3QT1 - chains A and B of the 12 polymer chains in the assembly; structure by X-ray diffraction, 4.30 A resolution (low resolution: residue-level contacts below are approximate; hydrogen-bond / salt-bridge calls are withheld).

== Chain A ==
Protein: DNA-directed RNA polymerase II subunit RPB1
From: Saccharomyces cerevisiae
Notes: EC 2.7.7.6
Reference sequence: P04050 (RPB1_YEAST); residue numbers follow UniProt; this construct covers 1-1733
Amino-acid sequence (1733 residues; row label = number of the first residue in the row):
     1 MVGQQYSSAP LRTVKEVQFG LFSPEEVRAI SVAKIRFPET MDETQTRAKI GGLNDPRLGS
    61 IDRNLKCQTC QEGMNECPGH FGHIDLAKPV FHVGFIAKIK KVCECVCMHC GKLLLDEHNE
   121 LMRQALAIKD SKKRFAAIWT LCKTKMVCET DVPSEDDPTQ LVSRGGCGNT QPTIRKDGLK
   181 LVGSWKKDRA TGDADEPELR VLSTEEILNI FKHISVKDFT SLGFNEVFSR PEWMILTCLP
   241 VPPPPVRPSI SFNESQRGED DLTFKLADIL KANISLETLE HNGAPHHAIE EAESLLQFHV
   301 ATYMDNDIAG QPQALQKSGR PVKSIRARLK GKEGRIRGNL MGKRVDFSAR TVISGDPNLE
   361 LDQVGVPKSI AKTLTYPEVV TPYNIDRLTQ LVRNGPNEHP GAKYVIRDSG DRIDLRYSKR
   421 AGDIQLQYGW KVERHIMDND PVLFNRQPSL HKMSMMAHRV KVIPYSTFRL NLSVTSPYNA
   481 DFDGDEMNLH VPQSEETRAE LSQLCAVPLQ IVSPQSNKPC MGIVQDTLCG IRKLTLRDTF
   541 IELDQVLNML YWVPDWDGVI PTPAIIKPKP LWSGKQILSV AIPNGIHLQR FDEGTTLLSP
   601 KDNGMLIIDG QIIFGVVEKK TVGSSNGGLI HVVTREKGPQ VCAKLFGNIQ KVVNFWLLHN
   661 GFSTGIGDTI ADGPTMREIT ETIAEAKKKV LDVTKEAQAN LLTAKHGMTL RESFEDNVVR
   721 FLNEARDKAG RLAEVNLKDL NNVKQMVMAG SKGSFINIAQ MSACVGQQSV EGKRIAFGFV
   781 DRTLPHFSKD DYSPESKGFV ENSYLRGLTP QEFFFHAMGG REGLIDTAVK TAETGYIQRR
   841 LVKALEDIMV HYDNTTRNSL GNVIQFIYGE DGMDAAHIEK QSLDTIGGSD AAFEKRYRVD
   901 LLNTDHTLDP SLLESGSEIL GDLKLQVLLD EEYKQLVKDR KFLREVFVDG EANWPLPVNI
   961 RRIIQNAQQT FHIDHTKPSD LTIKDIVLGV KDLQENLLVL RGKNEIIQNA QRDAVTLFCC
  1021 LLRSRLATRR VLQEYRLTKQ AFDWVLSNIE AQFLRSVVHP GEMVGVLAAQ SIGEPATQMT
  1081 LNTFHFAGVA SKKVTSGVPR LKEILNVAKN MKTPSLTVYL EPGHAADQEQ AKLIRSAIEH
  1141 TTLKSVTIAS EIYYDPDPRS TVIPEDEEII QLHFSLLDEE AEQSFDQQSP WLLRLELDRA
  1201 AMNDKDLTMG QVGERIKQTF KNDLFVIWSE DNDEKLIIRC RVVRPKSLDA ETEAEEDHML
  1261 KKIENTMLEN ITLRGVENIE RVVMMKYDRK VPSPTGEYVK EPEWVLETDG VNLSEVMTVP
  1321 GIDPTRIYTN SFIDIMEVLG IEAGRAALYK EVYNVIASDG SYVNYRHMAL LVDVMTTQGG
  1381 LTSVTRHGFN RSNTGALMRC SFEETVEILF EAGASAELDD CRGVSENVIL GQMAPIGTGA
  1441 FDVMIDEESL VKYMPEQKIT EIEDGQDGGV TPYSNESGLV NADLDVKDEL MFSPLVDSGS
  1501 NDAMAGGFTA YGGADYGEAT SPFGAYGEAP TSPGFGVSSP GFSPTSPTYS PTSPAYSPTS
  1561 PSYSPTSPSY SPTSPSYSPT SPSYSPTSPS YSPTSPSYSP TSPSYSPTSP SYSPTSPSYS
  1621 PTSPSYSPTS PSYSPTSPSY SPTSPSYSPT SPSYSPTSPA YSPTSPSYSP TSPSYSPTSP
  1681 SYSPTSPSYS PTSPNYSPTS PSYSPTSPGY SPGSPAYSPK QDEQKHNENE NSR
Unresolved in the structure: 1, 187-194, 1082-1091, 1176-1186, 1245-1253, 1456-1733
Bound ions: Zn2+ site 1: C67, C70, C77, H80; Zn2+ site 2: C107, C110, C148, C167; Mg2+: D481, D483
Curated features (UniProtKB/Swiss-Prot):
  - region: P248 to D260 (Lid loop), N306 to K323 (Rudder loop), P810 to E822 (Bridging helix)
  - binding site (Zn(2+)): C67, C70, C77, H80, C107, C110, C148, C167
  - binding site (Mg(2+)): D481, D483, D485
  - modified residue: T1471 (Phosphothreonine)
  - cross-link (Glycyl lysine isopeptide (Lys-Gly)): K695 (interchain with G-Cter in ubiquitin), K1246 (interchain with G-Cter in ubiquitin), K1350 (interchain with G-Cter in ubiquitin)
  - natural variant: S1653 to P1659 (deletion: In strain: A364A)
  - mutagenesis: K1246 (K1246R: Impairs ubiquitination during transcription stress)

== Chain B ==
Protein: DNA-directed RNA polymerase II subunit RPB2
From: Saccharomyces cerevisiae
Notes: EC 2.7.7.6
Reference sequence: P08518 (RPB2_YEAST); numbering as in UniProt (aligned over 1-1224)
Amino-acid sequence (1224 residues; each row starts with the number of its first residue):
     1 MSDLANSEKY YDEDPYGFED ESAPITAEDS WAVISAFFRE KGLVSQQLDS FNQFVDYTLQ
    61 DIICEDSTLI LEQLAQHTTE SDNISRKYEI SFGKIYVTKP MVNESDGVTH ALYPQEARLR
   121 NLTYSSGLFV DVKKRTYEAI DVPGRELKYE LIAEESEDDS ESGKVFIGRL PIMLRSKNCY
   181 LSEATESDLY KLKECPFDMG GYFIINGSEK VLIAQERSAG NIVQVFKKAA PSPISHVAEI
   241 RSALEKGSRF ISTLQVKLYG REGSSARTIK ATLPYIKQDI PIVIIFRALG IIPDGEILEH
   301 ICYDVNDWQM LEMLKPCVED GFVIQDRETA LDFIGRRGTA LGIKKEKRIQ YAKDILQKEF
   361 LPHITQLEGF ESRKAFFLGY MINRLLLCAL DRKDQDDRDH FGKKRLDLAG PLLAQLFKTL
   421 FKKLTKDIFR YMQRTVEEAH DFNMKLAINA KTITSGLKYA LATGNWGEQK KAMSSRAGVS
   481 QVLNRYTYSS TLSHLRRTNT PIGRDGKLAK PRQLHNTHWG LVCPAETPEG QACGLVKNLS
   541 LMSCISVGTD PMPIITFLSE WGMEPLEDYV PHQSPDATRV FVNGVWHGVH RNPARLMETL
   601 RTLRRKGDIN PEVSMIRDIR EKELKIFTDA GRVYRPLFIV EDDESLGHKE LKVRKGHIAK
   661 LMATEYQDIE GGFEDVEEYT WSSLLNEGLV EYIDAEEEES ILIAMQPEDL EPAEANEEND
   721 LDVDPAKRIR VSHHATTFTH CEIHPSMILG VAASIIPFPD HNQSPRNTYQ SAMGKQAMGV
   781 FLTNYNVRMD TMANILYYPQ KPLGTTRAME YLKFRELPAG QNAIVAIACY SGYNQEDSMI
   841 MNQSSIDRGL FRSLFFRSYM DQEKKYGMSI TETFEKPQRT NTLRMKHGTY DKLDDDGLIA
   901 PGVRVSGEDV IIGKTTPISP DEEELGQRTA YHSKRDASTP LRSTENGIVD QVLVTTNQDG
   961 LKFVKVRVRT TKIPQIGDKF ASRHGQKGTI GITYRREDMP FTAEGIVPDL IINPHAIPSR
  1021 MTVAHLIECL LSKVAALSGN EGDASPFTDI TVEGISKLLR EHGYQSRGFE VMYNGHTGKK
  1081 LMAQIFFGPT YYQRLRHMVD DKIHARARGP MQVLTRQPVE GRSRDGGLRF GEMERDCMIA
  1141 HGAASFLKER LMEASDAFRV HICGICGLMT VIAKLNHNQF ECKGCDNKID IYQIHIPYAA
  1201 KLLFQELMAM NITPRLYTDR SRDF
Unresolved in the structure: 1-19, 71-89, 135-163, 337-344, 438-445, 470-471, 503-507, 669-677, 716-721, 881-883, 920-932
Bound ions: Zn2+: C1163, C1166, C1182, C1185

== Interface between chain A and chain B ==
Residue-residue contacts - 395 pairs, chain A then chain B:
  V2(A) with A1157(B); F1158(B); R1159(B)
  G3(A) with R1159(B)
  Q4(A) with R1159(B)
  Q5(A) with R1159(B); L1175(B); N1176(B)
  Y6(A) with R1159(B)
  S7(A) with R1159(B); H1161(B); L1175(B); Q1193(B)
  S8(A) with N1178(B); F1180(B)
  A9(A) with H1161(B); Q1193(B)
  P10(A) with I1191(B); Y1192(B); Q1193(B)
  L11(A) with Q1193(B); H1195(B)
  R12(A) with Y1192(B); Q1193(B); T1218(B)
  T13(A) with Y1217(B); T1218(B)
  V14(A) with L1216(B); Y1217(B)
  K15(A) with Y1217(B); T1218(B); D1219(B); R1220(B)
  E16(A) with R1215(B); L1216(B); Y1217(B); D1219(B); R1220(B); S1221(B); R1222(B)
  V17(A) with R1215(B); L1216(B)
  Q18(A) with T1213(B); P1214(B); R1215(B)
  F19(A) with T1213(B); P1214(B)
  G20(A) with I1212(B); T1213(B)
  L21(A) with N1211(B); I1212(B); T1213(B)
  F22(A) with M1208(B); N1211(B); T1213(B)
  E26(A) with C1166(B); L1168(B)
  A29(A) with K1183(B)
  I30(A) with L1168(B); M1208(B)
  Q68(A) with I1172(B)
  T69(A) with K1174(B)
  C70(A) with A1173(B)
  E72(A) with A1173(B); K1174(B); L1175(B)
  N75(A) with R1116(B)
  E76(A) with F1158(B); R1159(B); L1175(B)
  P78(A) with K1201(B); Q1205(B)
  G79(A) with K1201(B); Q1205(B)
  F81(A) with Q1205(B); M1208(B)
  H92(A) with M1210(B); N1211(B)
  F95(A) with I1212(B)
  F228(A) with R1215(B)
  W233(A) with N1211(B)
  P240(A) with M1208(B); A1209(B); N1211(B)
  P242(A) with A1209(B)
  P245(A) with L1114(B); Y1198(B); K1201(B)
  V246(A) with L1114(B)
  P248(A) with L1114(B)
  F252(A) with R935(B)
  N253(A) with R884(B); R935(B)
  E254(A) with R935(B)
  S255(A) with I918(B)
  Y303(A) with A1209(B)
  M304(A) with M1210(B)
  I325(A) with A1209(B); M1210(B)
  R328(A) with E1206(B)
  L329(A) with L1207(B)
  R335(A) with L1202(B); E1206(B)
  I336(A) with L1203(B)
  R337(A) with E1132(B)
  G338(A) with R1129(B)
  N339(A) with Q1117(B)
  L340(A) with A1199(B); A1200(B)
  M341(A) with G1131(B); E1132(B); R1135(B)
  G342(A) with R1129(B); F1130(B); G1131(B)
  K343(A) with Q1117(B); R1129(B); F1130(B); L1151(B); S1155(B); D1156(B); P1197(B)
  R344(A) with P1118(B); V1119(B); E1120(B); G1127(B); L1128(B); R1129(B); S1155(B)
  V345(A) with P1118(B); G1127(B); L1128(B); R1150(B); A1154(B); S1155(B)
  D346(A) with R1106(B); R1108(B); R1150(B); A1154(B)
  F347(A) with R1106(B); A1107(B); R1108(B); R1150(B)
  S348(A) with A1105(B); R1106(B); L1128(B)
  A349(A) with H1104(B); A1105(B); L1128(B)
  R350(A) with I1103(B); H1104(B); L1128(B)
  T351(A) with I1103(B)
  V352(A) with G977(B); V1099(B); K1102(B)
  G355(A) with Y833(B)
  D356(A) with Y833(B)
  P357(A) with S831(B); G832(B); Y833(B)
  N358(A) with Y833(B)
  S369(A) with I1103(B)
  I370(A) with A1105(B)
  T373(A) with A1105(B); A1107(B)
  L374(A) with A1105(B)
  T375(A) with A1107(B)
  R412(A) with R1108(B)
  E433(A) with R1108(B)
  L443(A) with F1146(B)
  Q447(A) with R1129(B); E1134(B)
  S449(A) with M1133(B); E1134(B); C1137(B)
  H451(A) with C1137(B)
  K452(A) with A1140(B); H1141(B)
  M455(A) with E1134(B); C1137(B); M1138(B); H1141(B)
  Y465(A) with I976(B)
  S466(A) with Q975(B); V1099(B); D1100(B); I1103(B)
  T467(A) with I976(B); G977(B)
  R469(A) with Y833(B); I976(B); G991(B)
  L472(A) with Q835(B)
  T475(A) with E836(B)
  D481(A) with E836(B)
  F482(A) with Q835(B); E836(B); S838(B); G988(B); T989(B)
  D483(A) with K979(B); K987(B)
  G484(A) with T989(B)
  E486(A) with K1102(B)
  N488(A) with L1128(B); R1129(B)
  H490(A) with F1130(B); R1150(B)
  V491(A) with R1150(B)
  P492(A) with E1149(B)
  Q493(A) with E1149(B)
  S494(A) with E1149(B)
  T497(A) with F1146(B); E1149(B)
  E500(A) with A1143(B); A1144(B); S1145(B); F1146(B)
  L501(A) with F1146(B)
  L504(A) with H1141(B)
  C505(A) with H1141(B)
  Q510(A) with H1141(B)
  Q525(A) with Q835(B); E836(B); N1013(B); H1015(B)
  D526(A) with C829(B); G832(B); Q835(B); N1013(B); H1015(B)
  T527(A) with Q835(B)
  C529(A) with H1015(B)
  L658(A) with Y830(B); S831(B); N1074(B); L1081(B)
  H659(A) with N1074(B); K1080(B); L1081(B)
  N660(A) with L1081(B); M1082(B); A1083(B)
  G661(A) with L1081(B); A1083(B)
  F662(A) with A828(B); C829(B); A1083(B)
  S663(A) with I827(B); Q1084(B); I1085(B); F1086(B)
  T664(A) with P1014(B); L1026(B)
  G665(A) with F1069(B); F1086(B)
  I666(A) with V1023(B); L1026(B); I1027(B); L1030(B); R1067(B); F1086(B)
  D668(A) with F1069(B)
  T680(A) with I729(B)
  M746(A) with H1015(B); P1018(B)
  S751(A) with H1015(B)
  K752(A) with H1015(B); S1019(B)
  N757(A) with P1018(B); M1021(B)
  Q760(A) with M1021(B)
  M761(A) with M1021(B); V1023(B)
  A776(A) with N516(B)
  G778(A) with D397(B); H515(B); N516(B)
  F779(A) with N516(B); T517(B); E699(B)
  V780(A) with R620(B); E699(B)
  D781(A) with R620(B)
  R782(A) with E698(B); E699(B); S700(B); I701(B)
  T783(A) with N516(B)
  L784(A) with N516(B)
  P785(A) with I703(B)
  H786(A) with W519(B); L702(B); I703(B); M705(B); E742(B)
  F787(A) with L702(B)
  K789(A) with R620(B)
  E795(A) with V731(B)
  E801(A) with I729(B)
  N802(A) with R728(B); I729(B)
  Y804(A) with H761(B); Q763(B)
  L805(A) with H761(B); V1052(B)
  R806(A) with P725(B); K727(B); R728(B); I729(B); H761(B)
  G807(A) with R728(B); D760(B); H761(B)
  L808(A) with R728(B); D760(B); F1047(B)
  T809(A) with I729(B); R730(B)
  P810(A) with W519(B); M705(B); R730(B); P745(B); F1047(B)
  Q811(A) with M705(B)
  F813(A) with P759(B); D760(B); N767(B); F1047(B)
  F814(A) with L514(B); H515(B); W519(B)
  A817(A) with P524(B); S764(B)
  M818(A) with L514(B)
  R821(A) with R512(B); Q513(B); L514(B); P524(B); T527(B); G534(B); K537(B)
  L824(A) with C533(B); P765(B)
  I825(A) with R512(B); Q513(B)
  A828(A) with G530(B)
  V829(A) with L508(B)
  R839(A) with E1132(B)
  V842(A) with D1136(B)
  K843(A) with R1135(B)
  E846(A) with R1135(B)
  L860(A) with F1224(B)
  M1063(A) with I1139(B)
  V1066(A) with D1136(B); I1139(B)
  Q1070(A) with C1137(B); A1140(B)
  K1144(A) with E262(B)
  H1258(A) with E319(B)
  N1265(A) with G263(B); S264(B); S265(B)
  E1269(A) with E262(B); G263(B)
  V1406(A) with M1210(B)
  L1409(A) with L1207(B); I1212(B)
  F1410(A) with M1210(B); I1212(B)
  G1413(A) with I1212(B)
  L1418(A) with R1222(B)
  D1420(A) with R1220(B); R1222(B)
  R1422(A) with F1224(B)
  V1424(A) with I1139(B)
  S1425(A) with R1135(B)
  I1429(A) with P1197(B); A1200(B)
  L1430(A) with H1195(B); P1197(B); F1204(B)
  G1431(A) with K1148(B); M1152(B); P1197(B)
  M1433(A) with A1144(B); S1145(B)
  A1434(A) with A1144(B)
  I1436(A) with I1139(B); G1142(B); A1144(B)
  T1438(A) with G1142(B); A1143(B); A1144(B)
Interface residues without a listed pair, chain A (223 interface residues in all): V27, M74, C77, H80, L236, R326, S354, P367, Y404, N445, P448, L450, E496, V524, E542, N654, L657, G667, I670, N742, V743, G753, V770, I775, S788, E812, H816, E822, Q838, E1062, V1428, Q1432, G1439
Interface residues without a listed pair, chain B (198 interface residues in all): H400, H518, C523, Q531, A704, A726, H734, N762, T768, N834, D837, I990, T993, I1017, R1020, T1077, K1079, G1109, M1111, T1115, T1170, V1171, I1194, I1196

== Overview ==
223 residues of chain A and 198 residues of chain B are in contact. C67(A), C70(A), C77(A) and H80(A)
coordinate Zn2+ site 1. From UniProt: 8 Zn2+-binding residues, 3 Mg2+-binding residues and one mutagenesis
site on chain A.
Here chain A is DNA-directed RNA polymerase II subunit RPB1 and chain B is DNA-directed RNA polymerase II
subunit RPB2, both from Saccharomyces cerevisiae. Entry 3QT1 (RNA polymerase II variant containing A Chimeric
RPB9-C11 subunit) was determined by X-ray diffraction.
